Entry 1U29 (X-ray diffraction, 1.80 A resolution); this record covers chain A.

# Chain A
Protein: Cytohesin 2
Organism: Mus musculus
Notes: fragment: ph
Reference sequence: P63034 (CYH2_MOUSE); numbering as in UniProt (aligned over 260-378)
Amino-acid sequence (129 residues; row label = number of the first residue in the row):
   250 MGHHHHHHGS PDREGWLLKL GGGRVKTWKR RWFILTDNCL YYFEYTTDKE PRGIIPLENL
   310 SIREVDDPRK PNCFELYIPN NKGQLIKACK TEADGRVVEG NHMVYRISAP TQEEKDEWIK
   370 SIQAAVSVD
Not modelled in the structure: 250-259
Construct notes: cloning artifact (250-259)
Curated features (UniProtKB/Swiss-Prot):
  - binding site (a 1,2-diacyl-sn-glycero-3-phospho-(1D-myo-inositol-3,4,5-trisphosphate)): Lys268 to Thr276, Arg280, Tyr291, Arg301, Lys339, Asn350, His351
  - mutagenesis: Lys268 (K268A: Abolishes phosphatidylinositol 3,4,5-trisphosphate binding), Val274 (V274G: Increased phosphatidylinositol 3,4,5-trisphosphate binding), Lys278 (K278A: Strongly reduces phosphatidylinositol 3,4,5-trisphosphate binding), Arg280 (R280A: Abolishes phosphatidylinositol 3,4,5-trisphosphate binding), Tyr291 (Y291F: Abolishes phosphatidylinositol 3,4,5-trisphosphate binding), Arg301 (R301A: Abolishes phosphatidylinositol 3,4,5-trisphosphate binding), Lys339 (K339A: Abolishes phosphatidylinositol 3,4,5-trisphosphate binding), His351 (H351A: Abolishes phosphatidylinositol 3,4,5-trisphosphate binding)
Small-molecule neighbours: D-myo-inositol-1,4,5-triphosphate (I3P): Lys268, Leu269, Gly270, Gly271, Gly272, Val274, Lys278, Arg280, Tyr291, Arg301, Lys339, Asn350, His351

# In short
Chain A binds D-myo-inositol-1,4,5-triphosphate. UniProt lists 15 residues binding
1,2-diacyl-sn-glycero-3-phospho-(1D-myo-inositol-3,4,5-trisphosphate) and 8 mutagenesis sites.
Chain A is Cytohesin 2 (Mus musculus); the structure, Triglycine variant of the ARNO Pleckstrin Homology
Domain in complex with Ins(1,4,5)P3, was determined by X-ray diffraction together with 1U27 and 1U2B from the
same study.
